PDB entry 5L39 | X-ray diffraction, 2.10 A resolution | chains A and B of the 6 polymer chains in the assembly

== Chain A (and B) ==
Name: RMM microcompartment shell protein MSM0275
From: Mycobacterium smegmatis (strain ATCC 700084 / mc(2)155)
Notes: chain B of this document is another copy of the same molecule, construct and numbering; everything in this record applies to it too
Reference sequence: A0QP52 (A0QP52_MYCS2); numbering as in UniProt (aligned over 1-202)
Sequence (215 residues; each row starts with the number of its first residue):
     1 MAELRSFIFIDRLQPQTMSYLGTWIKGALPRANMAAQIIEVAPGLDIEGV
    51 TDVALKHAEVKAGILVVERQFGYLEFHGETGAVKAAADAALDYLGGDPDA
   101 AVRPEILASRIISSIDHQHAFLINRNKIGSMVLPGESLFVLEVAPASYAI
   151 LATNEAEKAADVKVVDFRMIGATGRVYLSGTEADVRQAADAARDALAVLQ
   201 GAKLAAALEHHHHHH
Unresolved in the structure: 1, 210-215 (chain B: 1, 211-215)
Differences from the reference sequence: expression tag (203-215)
Reported in the primary citation:
  - self-association interface (contacts with another copy of this molecule); pairs are residue here / residue on that copy: R69-E68 (hydrogen bond), Q70
  - contacts within the chain: I25-L29 (hydrophobic contact), D11-K158 (hydrogen bond)

== Chain A / chain B interface ==
Pairs across the interface (40):
  K26(A) - R125(B)  hydrogen bond (side chain-backbone)
  K26(A) - N126(B)  hydrogen bond
  G27(A) - L122(B)
  P43(A) - L107(B)
  P43(A) - A108(B)  hydrophobic
  P43(A) - E142(B)
  G44(A) - E142(B)
  L45(A) - V140(B)  hydrophobic
  L45(A) - L141(B)
  L45(A) - E142(B)  hydrogen bond (backbone-side chain)
  L45(A) - Y177(B)
  D46(A) - A108(B)
  E48(A) - I112(B)
  E48(A) - H119(B)  salt bridge
  E48(A) - I123(B)
  E48(A) - Y177(B)  hydrogen bond
  G49(A) - R110(B)
  T51(A) - H119(B)
  D52(A) - I112(B)
  D52(A) - H119(B)
  L55(A) - D116(B)
  L55(A) - Q118(B)
  L55(A) - L122(B)  hydrophobic
  K56(A) - S113(B)  hydrogen bond (side chain-backbone)
  K56(A) - S114(B)  hydrogen bond (side chain-backbone)
  V60(A) - Q118(B)  hydrogen bond (backbone-side chain)
  K61(A) - Q118(B)
  A62(A) - Q118(B)  hydrogen bond (backbone-side chain)
  A62(A) - L122(B)  hydrophobic
  L65(A) - L122(B)  hydrophobic
  L65(A) - N126(B)  hydrogen bond (backbone-side chain)
  V67(A) - R175(B)  hydrogen bond (backbone-side chain)
  V67(A) - Y177(B)
  E68(A) - R175(B)  hydrogen bond (backbone-side chain)
  R69(A) - E68(B)  salt bridge
  R69(A) - R69(B)
  R69(A) - Q70(B)  hydrogen bond
  R69(A) - A172(B)
  R69(A) - R175(B)  hydrogen bond (backbone-side chain)
  Y93(A) - R110(B)  hydrogen bond
Other interface residues (no listed pair), chain A (21 interface residues in all): Q70
Other interface residues (no listed pair), chain B (25 interface residues in all): F71, G171, T173

== Overview ==
Chain A and chain B form an interface of 21 and 25 residues respectively, with 14 hydrogen bonds and 2 salt
bridges. Polar pairs include E48(A)-H119(B), R69(A)-E68(B) and K26(A)-R125(B). From the paper: a
self-association interface involving R69(A) and Q70(A); contacts within the chain involving L29(A), I25(A) and
K158(A) among others.
Chain A and chain B are both RMM microcompartment shell protein MSM0275 (Mycobacterium smegmatis (strain ATCC
700084 / mc(2)155)); the structure, The structure of the fused permuted hexameric shell protein MSM0275 from
the RMM microcompartment, was determined by X-ray diffraction together with 5L37, 5L38 and 5SUH from the same
study.
